9BL6 - chains A and G of the 4 polymer chains in the assembly; structure by X-ray diffraction, 2.40 A resolution.

# Chain A
Protein: MHC class I antigen
From: Homo sapiens
UniProt: A0A411J078 (A0A411J078_HUMAN); residues 1-276 here correspond to UniProt positions 25-300 (UniProt number = residue number + 24)
Sequence (276 residues; row label = number of the first residue in the row):
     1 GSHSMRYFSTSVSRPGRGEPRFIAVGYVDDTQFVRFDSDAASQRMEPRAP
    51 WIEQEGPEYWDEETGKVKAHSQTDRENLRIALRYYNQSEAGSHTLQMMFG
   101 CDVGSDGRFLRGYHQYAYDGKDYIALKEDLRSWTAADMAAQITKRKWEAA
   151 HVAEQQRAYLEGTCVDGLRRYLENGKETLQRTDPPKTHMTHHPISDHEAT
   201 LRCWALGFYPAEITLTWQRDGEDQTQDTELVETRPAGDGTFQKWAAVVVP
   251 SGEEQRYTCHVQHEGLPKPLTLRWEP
Disordered / not traced: 226-227
Disulfides: Cys101-Cys164, Cys203-Cys259

# Chain G
Protein: Killer cell immunoglobulin-like receptor 3DL1
From: Homo sapiens
UniProt: A0A5J6VN80 (A0A5J6VN80_HUMAN); residues 1-299 here correspond to UniProt positions 22-320 (UniProt number = residue number + 21)
Sequence (305 residues; each row starts with the number of its first residue):
     1 HMGGQDKPFLSAWPSAVVPRGGHVTLRCHYRHRFNNFMLYKEDRIHVPIF
    51 HGRLFQESFNMSPVTTAHAGNYTCRGSHPHSPTGWSAASNPVVIMVTGNH
   101 RKPSLLAHPGPLVKSGERVILQCWSDIMFEHFFLHKEGISKDPSRLVGQI
   151 HDGVSKANFSIGPMMFALAGTYRCYGSVTHTPYQLSAPSDPLDIVVTGPY
   201 EKPSLSAQPGPKVQAGESVTLSCSSRSSYDMYHLSREGGAHERRLPAVRK
   251 VNRTFQADFPLGPATHGGTYRCFGSFRHSPYEWSDPSDPLLVSVTGNPSH
   301 HHHHH
Disordered / not traced: 1-6, 32-35, 43, 58, 82-83, 214-218, 238-241, 262-265, 294-305
Sequence notes: expression tag (300-305)
Disulfides: Cys28-Cys74, Cys123-Cys174, Cys223-Cys272
Covalently attached groups: N-acetylglucosamine (NAG) linked to Asn71, Asn158
What the authors report for this chain:
  - specificity-determining residues: Phe166
  - mutagenesis - F166L: decreased binding to MHC class I antigen (chain A)

# How chain A and chain G interact
Pairs across the interface - 24 pairs, chain A then chain G:
  Gly16(A) with Phe9(G); Ser11(G); His29(G)
  Arg17(A) with Phe9(G); His29(G)
  Gly18(A) with Phe9(G)
  Glu19(A) with Phe9(G)
  Glu76(A) with Ala167(G)
  Arg79(A) with Gly138(G), hydrogen bond (side chain-backbone)
  Ile80(A) with Phe166(G), hydrophobic
  Arg83(A) with His278(G)
  Tyr84(A) with His278(G)
  Arg145(A) with Ser228(G), hydrogen bond; Asp230(G), salt bridge
  Lys146(A) with Tyr200(G); Phe276(G); Ser279(G), hydrogen bond; Glu282(G), salt bridge
  Ala149(A) with Tyr200(G); Glu201(G), hydrogen bond (backbone-backbone); Ser227(G); Phe276(G), hydrophobic
  Ala150(A) with Tyr200(G)
  His151(A) with Glu201(G), salt bridge
Other interface residues (no listed pair), chain A (16 interface residues in all): Glu89, Ile142
Other interface residues (no listed pair), chain G (20 interface residues in all): Trp13, Lys136, Pro199, Tyr229, Arg277
The authors on this interface:
  - pairs named by the authors: Ile80(A)-Phe166(G)

# Summary
16 residues of chain A and 20 residues of chain G are in contact, with 4 hydrogen bonds and 3 salt bridges.
Polar contacts include Arg145(A)-Asp230(G), Lys146(A)-Glu282(G) and His151(A)-Glu201(G). The authors report a
contact between Ile80(A) and Phe166(G). From the paper: F166L of chain G reduces binding to MHC class I
antigen (chain A); the specificity determinant Phe166(G).
Chain A is MHC class I antigen and chain G is Killer cell immunoglobulin-like receptor 3DL1, both from Homo
sapiens; the structure, KIR3DL1*114 in complex with HLA-A*24:02 presenting the TW9 peptide, was determined by
X-ray diffraction together with 9BL2, 9BL3, 9BL4, 9BL5, 9BL9 and 9BLA from the same study.
